Entry 6KXV (X-ray diffraction, 3.63 A resolution); this record covers chains E and J of the 10 polymer chains in the assembly.

[Chain E]
Molecule: Histone H3
From: Leishmania major
UniProt: Q4QHB5 (Q4QHB5_LEIMA); residues 0-129 here correspond to UniProt positions 1-130 (UniProt number = residue number + 1)
Chain sequence (133 residues; row label = number of the first residue in the row; numbers below 1 keep their minus sign (Gly-3 is residue -3)):
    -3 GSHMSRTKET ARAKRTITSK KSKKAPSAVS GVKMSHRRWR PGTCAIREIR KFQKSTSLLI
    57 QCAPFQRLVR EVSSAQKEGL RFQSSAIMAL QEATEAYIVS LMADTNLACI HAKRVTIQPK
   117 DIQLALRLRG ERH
Not modelled in the structure: -3 to 33, 129
Construct notes: expression tag (-3 to -1)
Reported in the primary citation:
  - binding site for the 146-nt DNA strand (chain J): Trp35
  - binding site for the 146-nt DNA strand: Gln57

[Chain J]
Molecule: 146-nt DNA strand
From: Homo sapiens
Sequence (146 nucleotides; each row starts with the number of its first residue):
   147 ATCAATATCC ACCTGCAGAT TCTACCAAAA GTGTATTTGG AAACTGCTCC ATCAAAAGGC
   207 ATGTTCAGCT GAATTCAGCT GAACATGCCT TTTGATGGAG CAGTTTCCAA ATACACTTTT
   267 GGTAGAATCT GCAGGTGGAT ATTGAT

[Interface between chain E and chain J]
Residue-residue contacts - 23 pairs, chain E then chain J:
  Arg34(E) - DG290(J)  sugar contact
  Trp35(E) - DT289(J)  phosphate contact
  Trp35(E) - DG290(J)  sugar contact
  Arg36(E) - DC215(J)  salt bridge to the phosphate
  Arg36(E) - DG290(J)  hydrogen bond to the phosphate
  Pro37(E) - DC215(J)  sugar contact
  Thr39(E) - DG290(J)  hydrogen bond to the phosphate
  Arg43(E) - DT289(J)  salt bridge to the phosphate
  Gln57(E) - DC206(J)  hydrogen bond to the phosphate
  Gln57(E) - DA207(J)  hydrogen bond to the phosphate
  Arg66(E) - DA197(J)  salt bridge to the phosphate
  Arg77(E) - DC196(J)  phosphate contact
  Arg77(E) - DA197(J)  phosphate contact
  Phe78(E) - DC196(J)  sugar contact
  Phe78(E) - DA197(J)  hydrogen bond to the phosphate
  Gln79(E) - DC196(J)  phosphate contact
  Ser80(E) - DC196(J)  hydrogen bond to the phosphate
  Arg110(E) - DG217(J)  phosphate contact
  Arg110(E) - DA218(J)  phosphate contact
  Val111(E) - DG217(J)  hydrogen bond to the phosphate
  Thr112(E) - DG217(J)  hydrogen bond to the phosphate
  Gln114(E) - DG217(J)  hydrogen bond to the phosphate
  Gln114(E) - DA218(J)  hydrogen bond to the phosphate
Other interface residues (no listed pair), chain J (14 interface residues in all): DC212, DG214, DT216, DT288, DA291

[In short]
The interface between chain E and chain J involves 16 residues on one side and 14 on the other, with 10
hydrogen bonds and 3 salt bridges. Polar contacts include Arg36(E)-DG290(J), Thr39(E)-DG290(J) and
Gln57(E)-DC206(J). From the paper: a binding site for the 146-nt DNA strand (chain J) at Trp35(E); a binding
site for the 146-nt DNA strand at Gln57(E).
Here chain E is Histone H3 (Leishmania major) and chain J is a 146-nt DNA strand (Homo sapiens). Entry 6KXV
(Crystal structure of a nucleosome containing Leishmania histone H3) was determined by X-ray diffraction.
